2V92 - chains A and E of the 3 polymer chains in the assembly; structure by X-ray diffraction, 2.40 A resolution.

[Chain A]
Name: 5'-amp-activated protein kinase catalytic subunit alpha-1
From: Rattus norvegicus
Notes: EC 2.7.11.1
UniProt: P54645 (AAPK1_RAT); residue numbers follow UniProt; this construct covers 396-548
Chain sequence (157 residues; row label = number of the first residue in the row):
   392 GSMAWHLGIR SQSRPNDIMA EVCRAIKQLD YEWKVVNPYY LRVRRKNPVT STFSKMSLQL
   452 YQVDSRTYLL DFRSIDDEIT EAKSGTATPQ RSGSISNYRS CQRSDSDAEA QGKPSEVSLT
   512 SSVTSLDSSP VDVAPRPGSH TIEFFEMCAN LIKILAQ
Unresolved in the structure: 392, 470-523

[Chain E]
Name: 5'-amp-activated protein kinase subunit gamma-1
From: Rattus norvegicus
UniProt: P80385 (AAKG1_RAT); residue numbers follow UniProt; this construct covers 1-330
Chain sequence (330 residues; row label = number of the first residue in the row):
     1 MESVAAESAP APENEHSQET PESNSSVYTT FMKSHRCYDL IPTSSKLVVF DTSLQVKKAF
    61 FALVTNGVRA APLWDSKKQS FVGMLTITDF INILHRYYKS ALVQIYELEE HKIETWREVY
   121 LQDSFKPLVC ISPNASLFDA VSSLIRNKIH RLPVIDPESG NTLYILTHKR ILKFLKLFIT
   181 EFPKPEFMSK SLEELQIGTY ANIAMVRTTT PVYVALGIFV QHRVSALPVV DEKGRVVDIY
   241 SKFDVINLAA EKTYNNLDVS VTKALQHRSH YFEGVLKCYL HETLEAIINR LVEAEVHRLV
   301 VVDEHDVVKG IVSLSDILQA LVLTGGEKKP
Unresolved in the structure: 1-22, 327-330
Ligand contacts:
  - adenosine monophosphate (AMP): His150, Gly198, Thr199, Asn202, Ile203, Ala204, Val224, Ser225, Ala226, Leu227, Pro228, His297, Ile311, Ser313, Ser315, Asp316
  - ATP (adenosine-5'-triphosphate), molecule 1: Arg69, Arg151, Lys169, Ile239, Ser241, Phe243, Asp244, Arg268, Phe272, Gly274, Val275, Leu276, Glu295, Val296, His297, Arg298, Leu299, Val300, Leu314
  - ATP, molecule 2: Arg69, Met84, Thr86, Ile87, Thr88, Asp89, Pro127, Leu128, Val129, Lys148, Ile149, His150, Arg151, Leu152, Pro153, Ser225, Lys242, His297
UniProt features mapped onto this chain:
  - motif: Leu137 to Glu158 (AMPK pseudosubstrate)
  - binding site (ADP): Arg69, Met84 to Asp89, Val129, His150, Arg151, Lys169, Ser241 to Asp244, Arg268, Leu276, His297, Arg298
  - binding site (AMP): Arg69, Met84 to Asp89, Val129, His150, Arg151, Lys169, Thr199, Ala204, Ser225, Ala226, Ser241 to Asp244, Arg268, Leu276, His297, Arg298, Ser313 to Asp316
  - binding site (ATP): Arg69, Met84 to Asp89, Val129, His150, Arg151, Lys169, Ser241 to Asp244, Arg268, Leu276, His297, Arg298
  - modified residue: Ser260 (Phosphoserine), Thr262 (Phosphothreonine), Ser269 (Phosphoserine)

[How chain A and chain E interact]
Pairs across the interface (32; chain A residue first):
  Ser393(A) - Thr65(E)
  Ser393(A) - Asn66(E)  hydrogen bond
  Asn438(A) - Gln79(E)  hydrogen bond
  Val440(A) - Lys77(E)
  Val440(A) - Lys78(E)
  Val440(A) - Gln79(E)
  Val524(A) - Leu128(E)
  Val524(A) - Val129(E)
  Val524(A) - Cys130(E)  hydrogen bond (backbone-backbone)
  Ala525(A) - Cys130(E)
  Pro526(A) - Leu128(E)  hydrophobic
  Pro526(A) - Cys130(E)
  Arg527(A) - Lys78(E)
  Arg527(A) - Ser80(E)  hydrogen bond
  Pro528(A) - Gln79(E)
  Pro528(A) - Ser80(E)
  Gly529(A) - Gln79(E)  hydrogen bond (backbone-backbone)
  Gly529(A) - Gly160(E)
  Ser530(A) - Trp74(E)
  Ser530(A) - Phe81(E)
  Ser530(A) - Ser159(E)
  Ser530(A) - Gly160(E)
  Ser530(A) - Asn161(E)  hydrogen bond
  His531(A) - Ser159(E)  hydrogen bond (backbone-backbone)
  His531(A) - Asn161(E)
  Thr532(A) - Asn161(E)  hydrogen bond
  Ile533(A) - Trp74(E)
  Ile533(A) - Phe81(E)  hydrophobic
  Glu534(A) - Gln79(E)
  Glu537(A) - Trp74(E)  hydrogen bond
  Glu537(A) - Ser76(E)  hydrogen bond
  Glu537(A) - Gln79(E)  hydrogen bond
Also at the interface, not in a pair above, chain A (16 interface residues in all): Thr441
Also at the interface, not in a pair above, chain E (18 interface residues in all): Val49, Asp51, Ile155

[In short]
The interface between chain A and chain E involves 16 residues on one side and 18 on the other, with 11
hydrogen bonds. Polar contacts include Ser393(A)-Asn66(E), Asn438(A)-Gln79(E) and Arg527(A)-Ser80(E). Bound to
chain E: ATP and adenosine monophosphate.
Chain A is 5'-amp-activated protein kinase catalytic subunit alpha-1 and chain E is 5'-amp-activated protein
kinase subunit gamma-1, both from Rattus norvegicus; the structure, Crystal structure of the regulatory
fragment of mammalian AMPK in complexes with ATP-AMP, was determined by X-ray diffraction, deposited together
with 2V8Q and 2V9J.
